PDB entry 8GFA | electron microscopy, 2.29 A resolution | chains A and D of the 4 polymer chains in the assembly

# Chain A (and D)
Molecule: Transient receptor potential cation channel subfamily V member 1
Organism: Homo sapiens
Notes: chain D of this document is another copy of the same molecule, construct and numbering; everything in this record applies to it too
UniProtKB: Q8NER1 (TRPV1_HUMAN); residue numbers follow UniProt; this construct covers 2-839
Chain sequence (1102 residues; numbered -1 to 1100; the number before each row is that of its first residue; numbers below 1 keep their minus sign (Met-1 is residue -1)):
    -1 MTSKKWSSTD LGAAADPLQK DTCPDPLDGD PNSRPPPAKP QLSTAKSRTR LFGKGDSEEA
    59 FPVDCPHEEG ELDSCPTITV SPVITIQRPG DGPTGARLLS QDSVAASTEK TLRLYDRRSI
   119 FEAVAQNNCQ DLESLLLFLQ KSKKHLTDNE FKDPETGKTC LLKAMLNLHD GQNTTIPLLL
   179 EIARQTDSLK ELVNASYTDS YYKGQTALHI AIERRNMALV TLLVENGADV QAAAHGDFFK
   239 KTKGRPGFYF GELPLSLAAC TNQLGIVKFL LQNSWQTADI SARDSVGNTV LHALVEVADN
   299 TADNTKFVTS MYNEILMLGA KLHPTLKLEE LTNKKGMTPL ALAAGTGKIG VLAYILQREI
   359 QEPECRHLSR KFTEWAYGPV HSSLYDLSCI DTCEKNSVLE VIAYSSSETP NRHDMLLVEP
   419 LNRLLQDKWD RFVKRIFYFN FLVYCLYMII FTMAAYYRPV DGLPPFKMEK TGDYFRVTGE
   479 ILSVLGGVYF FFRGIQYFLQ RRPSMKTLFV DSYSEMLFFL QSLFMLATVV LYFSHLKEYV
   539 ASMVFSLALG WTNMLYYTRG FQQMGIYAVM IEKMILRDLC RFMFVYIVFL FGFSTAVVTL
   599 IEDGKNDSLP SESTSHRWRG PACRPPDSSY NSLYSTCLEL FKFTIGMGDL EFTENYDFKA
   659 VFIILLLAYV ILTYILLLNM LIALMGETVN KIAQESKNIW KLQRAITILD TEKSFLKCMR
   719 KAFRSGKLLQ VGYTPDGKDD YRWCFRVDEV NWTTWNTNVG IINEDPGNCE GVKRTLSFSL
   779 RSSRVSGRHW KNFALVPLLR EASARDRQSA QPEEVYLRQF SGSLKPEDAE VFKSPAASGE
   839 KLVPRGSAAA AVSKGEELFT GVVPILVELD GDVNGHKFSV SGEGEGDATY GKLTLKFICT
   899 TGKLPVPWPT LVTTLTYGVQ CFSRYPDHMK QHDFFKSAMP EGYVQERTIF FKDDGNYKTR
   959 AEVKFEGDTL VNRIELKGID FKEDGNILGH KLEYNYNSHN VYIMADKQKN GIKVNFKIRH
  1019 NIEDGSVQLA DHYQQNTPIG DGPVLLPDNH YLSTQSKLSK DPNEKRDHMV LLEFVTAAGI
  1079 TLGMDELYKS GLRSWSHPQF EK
Disordered / not traced: -1 to 198, 602-626, 755-1100
Disulfides: Cys387-Cys391
Construct notes: initiating methionine (-1); expression tag (0-1, 840-1100)
Metal / ion sites: Na+: Gly644 (shared with 1 residue of chain B; 1 residue of chain C; Gly644(D) of chain D)
Ligand contacts:
  - DU0 (2-[2-[(1S,2S,4S,5'R,6R,7S,8R,9S,12S,13R,16S)-5',7,9,13-tetramethylspiro[5-oxapentacyclo[10.8.0.02,9.04,8.013,18]icos-18-ene-6,2'-oxane]-16-yl]oxyethyl]propane-1,3-diol): Leu521, Phe522, Ala525, Leu529, Leu534, Glu536, Ala539, Ser540
  - sb-366791 (ZEI; (2E)-3-(4-chlorophenyl)-N-(3-methoxyphenyl)prop-2-enamide), molecule 1: Tyr511, Ser512, Leu515, Phe543, Ala546, Leu547, Thr550, Asn551, Leu553, Tyr554, Arg557, Ala566, Ile569, Glu570, Ile573
  - sb-366791 (ZEI), molecule 2: Phe591, Leu663, Ala666, Leu670
What the authors report for this chain:
  - binding site for sb-366791: Tyr511, Leu515, Leu547, Thr550, Leu553
  - mutagenesis - L515A, L547R, T550A: abolished binding to sb-366791
  - contacts within the chain: Arg575-Glu693 (salt bridge)
  - conformationally variable residues (side-chain flip): Tyr565
  - mutagenesis - E693A (0.207 +/- 0.029 uM): unchanged signaling in response to capsaicin

# Chain A / chain D interface
Pairs across the interface - 98 pairs, chain A then chain D:
  Glu211(A) - Tyr375(D)
  Glu211(A) - Gly376(D)  hydrogen bond (side chain-backbone)
  Arg213(A) - Trp753(D)  hydrogen bond (side chain-backbone)
  Phe236(A) - Trp373(D)  hydrophobic
  Phe236(A) - Tyr375(D)  hydrophobic
  Phe237(A) - Tyr375(D)
  Pro244(A) - Trp373(D)
  Pro244(A) - Asp746(D)
  Gly245(A) - Val378(D)
  Phe246(A) - Tyr375(D)  hydrophobic
  Phe246(A) - Pro377(D)  hydrophobic
  Phe246(A) - Val378(D)  hydrophobic
  Phe248(A) - Tyr375(D)
  Leu255(A) - Tyr375(D)
  Cys258(A) - Trp750(D)
  Thr259(A) - Trp753(D)
  Asn260(A) - Trp753(D)
  Val295(A) - Trp750(D)
  Asp297(A) - Trp750(D)
  Asp301(A) - Trp750(D)
  Asp301(A) - Thr751(D)
  Asn302(A) - Trp750(D)
  Arg579(A) - Gln561(D)
  Arg579(A) - Met562(D)
  Arg579(A) - Tyr565(D)
  Phe580(A) - Tyr565(D)
  Phe582(A) - Met562(D)  hydrophobic
  Val583(A) - Tyr565(D)  hydrophobic
  Val583(A) - Ile569(D)  hydrophobic
  Val586(A) - Trp549(D)
  Val586(A) - Leu553(D)  hydrophobic
  Phe587(A) - Thr550(D)
  Phe589(A) - Trp549(D)  hydrophobic
  Gly590(A) - Ala546(D)
  Gly590(A) - Trp549(D)
  Phe591(A) - Ala546(D)  hydrophobic
  Thr593(A) - Thr450(D)
  Thr593(A) - Leu545(D)
  Thr593(A) - Trp549(D)
  Ala594(A) - Val542(D)
  Ala594(A) - Leu545(D)
  Thr597(A) - Ala453(D)
  Thr597(A) - Tyr454(D)
  Thr597(A) - Arg456(D)  hydrogen bond (backbone-side chain)
  Thr597(A) - Val538(D)
  Thr597(A) - Met541(D)
  Thr597(A) - Val542(D)
  Thr597(A) - Leu545(D)
  Leu598(A) - Arg456(D)
  Ile599(A) - Arg456(D)
  Glu600(A) - Arg456(D)  salt bridge
  Asn629(A) - Tyr454(D)
  Phe641(A) - Ile643(D)  hydrophobic
  Gly644(A) - Ile643(D)
  Gly644(A) - Gly644(D)
  Gly644(A) - Met645(D)
  Met645(A) - Met645(D)  hydrophobic
  Gly646(A) - Ile643(D)
  Gly646(A) - Met645(D)
  Leu648(A) - Leu636(D)  hydrophobic
  Leu648(A) - Phe639(D)  hydrophobic
  Glu649(A) - Leu636(D)
  Phe656(A) - Lys535(D)
  Phe656(A) - Glu536(D)
  Val659(A) - Ala539(D)  hydrophobic
  Val659(A) - Val542(D)  hydrophobic
  Val659(A) - Phe543(D)  hydrophobic
  Ile661(A) - Tyr632(D)
  Ile662(A) - Phe543(D)  hydrophobic
  Leu663(A) - Ala546(D)  hydrophobic
  Val668(A) - Phe639(D)  hydrophobic
  Val668(A) - Ile643(D)  hydrophobic
  Ile669(A) - Leu577(D)  hydrophobic
  Tyr672(A) - Thr642(D)  hydrogen bond (side chain-backbone)
  Tyr672(A) - Ile643(D)  hydrophobic
  Tyr672(A) - Gly644(D)
  Ile673(A) - Leu577(D)  hydrophobic
  Ile673(A) - Phe580(D)  hydrophobic
  Ile673(A) - Leu679(D)
  Ile673(A) - Met683(D)
  Leu674(A) - Met572(D)  hydrophobic
  Leu674(A) - Ile573(D)  hydrophobic
  Leu674(A) - Met683(D)
  Leu675(A) - Tyr565(D)
  Asn677(A) - Ile680(D)
  Asn677(A) - Met683(D)
  Met678(A) - Tyr565(D)  hydrophobic
  Met678(A) - Met568(D)  hydrophobic
  Met678(A) - Ile569(D)
  Met678(A) - Met683(D)  hydrogen bond (backbone-side chain)
  Ile680(A) - Ile680(D)  hydrophobic
  Ala681(A) - Met683(D)  hydrophobic
  Ala681(A) - Gly684(D)
  Ala681(A) - Val687(D)
  Leu682(A) - Tyr565(D)  hydrophobic
  Leu682(A) - Met568(D)  hydrophobic
  Glu685(A) - Val687(D)
  Glu685(A) - Asn688(D)
Also at the interface, not in a pair above, chain A (63 interface residues in all): Arg212, Val596, Ser630, Leu631, Asp647, Asp655, Leu665, Leu670
Also at the interface, not in a pair above, chain D (53 interface residues in all): Ala374, Met552, Met581, Lys640, Leu676, Asn754

# In short
The interface between chain A and chain D involves 63 residues on one side and 53 on the other; the contacts
include 5 hydrogen bonds and 1 salt bridge. Polar pairs include Glu600(A)-Arg456(D), Glu211(A)-Gly376(D) and
Arg213(A)-Trp753(D). The paper reports a binding site for sb-366791 at Tyr511(A), Leu515(A) and Leu547(A)
among others; L515A, L547R and T550A of chain A abolish binding to sb-366791.
Chain A and chain D are both Transient receptor potential cation channel subfamily V member 1 (Homo sapiens);
the structure, Cryo-EM structure of human TRPV1 in complex with the analgesic drug SB-366791, was determined
by electron microscopy, deposited together with 8GF8 and 8GF9.
